PDB entry 5UZ4 | electron microscopy, 5.80 A resolution (low resolution: residue-level contacts below are approximate; hydrogen-bond / salt-bridge calls are withheld) | chains A and J of the 21 polymer chains in the assembly

[Chain A]
Molecule: 16S ribosomal RNA
From: Escherichia coli
Sequence (1527 nucleotides; each row starts with the number of its first residue):
     6 GAAGAGUUUGAUCAUGGCUCAGAUUGAACGCUGGCGGCAGGCCUAACACA
    56 UGCAAGUCGAACGGUAACAGGAAGAAGCUUGCUUCUUUGCUGACGAGUGG
   106 CGGACGGGUGAGUAAUGUCUGGGAAACUGCCUGAUGGAGGGGGAUAACUA
   156 CUGGAAACGGUAGCUAAUACCGCAUAACGUCGCAAGACCAAAGAGGGGGA
   206 CCUUCGGGCCUCUUGCCAUCGGAUGUGCCCAGAUGGGAUUAGCUAGUAGG
   256 UGGGGUAACGGCUCACCUAGGCGACGAUCCCUAGCUGGUCUGAGAGGAUG
   306 ACCAGCCACACUGGAACUGAGACACGGUCCAGACUCCUACGGGAGGCAGC
   356 AGUGGGGAAUAUUGCACAAUGGGCGCAAGCCUGAUGCAGCCAUGCCGCGU
   406 GUAUGAAGAAGGCCUUCGGGUUGUAAAGUACUUUCAGCGGGGAGGAAGGG
   456 AGUAAAGUUAAUACCUUUGCUCAUUGACGUUACCCGCAGAAGAAGCACCG
   506 GCUAACUCCGUGCCAGCAGCCGCGGUAAUACGGAGGGUGCAAGCGUUAAU
   556 CGGAAUUACUGGGCGUAAAGCGCACGCAGGCGGUUUGUUAAGUCAGAUGU
   606 GAAAUCCCCGGGCUCAACCUGGGAACUGCAUCUGAUACUAGCAAGCUUGA
   656 GUCUCGUAGAGGGGGGUAGAAUUCCAGGUGUAGCGGUGAAAUGCGUAGAG
   706 AUCUGGAGGAAUACCGGUGGCGAAGGCGGCCCCCUGGACGAAGACUGACG
   756 CUCAGGUGCGAAAGCGUGGGGAGCAAACAGGAUUAGAUACCCUGGUAGUC
   806 CACGCCGUAAACGAUGUCGACUUGGAGGUUGUGCCCUUGAGGCGUGGCUU
   856 CCGGAGCUAACGCGUUAAGUCGACCGCCUGGGGAGUACGGCCGCAAGGUU
   906 AAAACUCAAAUGAAUUGACGGGGGCCCGCACAAGCGGUGGAGCAUGUGGU
   956 UUAAUUCGAUGCAACGCGAAGAACCUUACCUGGUCUUGACAUCCACGGAA
  1006 GUUUUCAGAGAUGAGAAUGUGCCUUCGGGAACCGUGAGACAGGUGCUGCA
  1056 UGGCUGUCGUCAGCUCGUGUUGUGAAAUGUUGGGUUAAGUCCCGCAACGA
  1106 GCGCAACCCUUAUCCUUUGUUGCCAGCGGUCCGGCCGGGAACUCAAAGGA
  1156 GACUGCCAGUGAUAAACUGGAGGAAGGUGGGGAUGACGUCAAGUCAUCAU
  1206 GGCCCUUACGACCAGGGCUACACACGUGCUACAAUGGCGCAUACAAAGAG
  1256 AAGCGACCUCGCGAGAGCAAGCGGACCUCAUAAAGUGCGUCGUAGUCCGG
  1306 AUUGGAGUCUGCAACUCGACUCCAUGAAGUCGGAAUCGCUAGUAAUCGUG
  1356 GAUCAGAAUGCCACGGUGAAUACGUUCCCGGGCCUUGUACACACCGCCCG
  1406 UCACACCAUGGGAGUGGGUUGCAAAAGAAGUAGGUAGCUUAACCUUCGGG
  1456 AGGGCGCUUACCACUUUGUGAUUCAUGACUGGGGUGAAGUCGUAACAAGG
  1506 UAACCGUAGGGGAACCUGCGGUUGGAU
Glycans and other covalent adducts: covalent link G31/C48, A65/C381, G258/C269, G447/C488, G774/C806, G1222/C1322, G1356/C1367; covalent link U49/U365, U1091/U1095, G1419/U1481; covalent link G61/G107, A66/G104, A71/G100, C770/G809, A780/G803, A790/G1497, A1000/G1041, U1085/G1094, A1117/G1156, U1118/G1156, A1213/G1215, A1256/G1278, U1264/G1272, C1443/G1459, U1445/G1457; covalent link G257/A270, G714/A777, A715/A777, G812/A901, G927/A1503, G976/A1362, A1261/A1275
Differences from the reference sequence: conflict A645 (G61656 in 1095872043)

[Chain J]
Name: 30S ribosomal protein S10
From: Escherichia coli
UniProt: B7MCT6 (RS10_ECO45); residues 1-103 here = UniProt positions 1-103
Chain sequence (103 residues; numbered 1 to 103; the number before each row is that of its first residue):
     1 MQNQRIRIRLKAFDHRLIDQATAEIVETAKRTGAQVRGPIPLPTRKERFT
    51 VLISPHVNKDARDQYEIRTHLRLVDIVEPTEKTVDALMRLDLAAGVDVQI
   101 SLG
Unresolved in the structure: 1-4, 103

[Interface between chain A and chain J]
Contacting residue pairs (66):
  G971(A) / Lys-59(J)
  C972(A) / Val-57(J)
  C972(A) / Asn-58(J)
  C972(A) / Lys-59(J)
  C972(A) / Arg-62(J)
  G973(A) / Pro-55(J)
  G973(A) / His-56(J)
  G973(A) / Val-57(J)
  G973(A) / Arg-62(J)
  A975(A) / Thr-50(J)
  C1059(A) / Ile-53(J)
  C1059(A) / Pro-55(J)
  U1060(A) / Ile-53(J)
  U1060(A) / Ser-54(J)
  U1060(A) / Asn-58(J)
  G1061(A) / Asn-58(J)
  C1114(A) / Arg-68(J)
  U1115(A) / Lys-46(J)
  U1115(A) / Arg-68(J)
  U1116(A) / Lys-46(J)
  U1123(A) / Arg-37(J)
  U1123(A) / Gly-38(J)
  U1123(A) / Pro-39(J)
  U1123(A) / Ile-40(J)
  U1123(A) / Pro-41(J)
  G1124(A) / Arg-37(J)
  G1124(A) / Ile-40(J)
  U1125(A) / Arg-5(J)
  U1125(A) / Arg-7(J)
  U1125(A) / Arg-37(J)
  U1125(A) / Ile-40(J)
  U1126(A) / Arg-5(J)
  U1126(A) / Arg-7(J)
  U1126(A) / Arg-9(J)
  A1150(A) / Pro-41(J)
  A1150(A) / Leu-42(J)
  A1150(A) / Pro-43(J)
  A1150(A) / Thr-44(J)
  A1151(A) / Pro-41(J)
  A1151(A) / Leu-42(J)
  A1151(A) / Pro-43(J)
  A1151(A) / Thr-44(J)
  A1151(A) / Arg-72(J)
  A1152(A) / His-15(J)
  A1152(A) / His-70(J)
  A1152(A) / Arg-72(J)
  G1153(A) / His-15(J)
  U1199(A) / His-56(J)
  U1202(A) / Pro-55(J)
  U1202(A) / His-56(J)
  A1252(A) / Arg-48(J)
  G1253(A) / Arg-45(J)
  G1253(A) / Lys-46(J)
  G1253(A) / Arg-48(J)
  A1254(A) / Arg-45(J)
  A1254(A) / Arg-48(J)
  G1279(A) / Arg-9(J)
  G1279(A) / Lys-11(J)
  A1280(A) / Arg-9(J)
  A1280(A) / Leu-42(J)
  A1280(A) / Pro-43(J)
  C1281(A) / Arg-7(J)
  C1281(A) / Leu-102(J)
  C1366(A) / Arg-62(J)
  C1367(A) / Thr-50(J)
  C1367(A) / Gln-64(J)
Other interface residues (no listed pair), chain A (34 interface residues in all): A969, C970, A974, G1198, G1278, A1368
Other interface residues (no listed pair), chain J (32 interface residues in all): Glu-47, Leu-52

[In short]
34 residues of chain A and 32 residues of chain J are in contact.
Here chain A is 16S ribosomal RNA and chain J is 30S ribosomal protein S10, both from Escherichia coli. Entry
5UZ4 (The cryo-EM structure of YjeQ bound to the 30S subunit suggests a fidelity checkpoint function for ...)
was determined by electron microscopy.
